6A5U - chains T and a of the 25 polymer chains in the assembly; structure by electron microscopy, 7.60 A resolution (low resolution: residue-level contacts below are approximate; hydrogen-bond / salt-bridge calls are withheld).

== Chain T ==
Molecule: 198-nt DNA strand
Sequence (198 nucleotides; each row starts with the number of its first residue; numbers below 1 keep their minus sign (DA-72 is residue -72)):
   -72 ATCAGAATCC CGGTGCCGAG GCCGCTCAAT TGGTCGTAGA CAGCTCTAGC ACCGCTTAAA
   -12 CGCACGTACG CGCTGTCCCC CGCGTTTTAA CCGCCAAGGG GATTACACCC AAGACACCAG
    48 GCACGAGACA GAAAAAAACA ACGAAAACGG CCACCACCCA AACACACCAA ACACAAGAGC
   108 TAATTGACTG ACGTAAGC
Disordered / not traced: 54-125

== Chain a ==
Protein: Histone H3.3
Source organism: Homo sapiens
Reference sequence: P84243 (H33_HUMAN); residues 0-135 here correspond to UniProt positions 1-136 (UniProt number = residue number + 1)
Chain sequence (139 residues; numbered -3 to 135; the number before each row is that of its first residue; numbers below 1 keep their minus sign (Gly-3 is residue -3)):
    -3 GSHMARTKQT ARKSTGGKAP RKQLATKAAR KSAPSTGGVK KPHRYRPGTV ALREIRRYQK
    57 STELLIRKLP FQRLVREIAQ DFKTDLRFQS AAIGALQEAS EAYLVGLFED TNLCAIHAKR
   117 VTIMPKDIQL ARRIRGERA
Disordered / not traced: -3 to 37, 135
Sequence notes: expression tag (-3 to -1)
Curated features (UniProtKB/Swiss-Prot):
  - site: Ser31 (Interaction with ZMYND11)
  - modified residue: Arg2 (Asymmetric dimethylarginine), Thr3 (Phosphothreonine), Lys4 (Allysine), Gln5 (5-glutamyl dopamine), Thr6 (Phosphothreonine), Arg8 (Citrulline), Lys9 (N6,N6,N6-trimethyllysine), Ser10 (ADP-ribosylserine), Thr11 (Phosphothreonine), Lys14 (N6-(2-hydroxyisobutyryl)lysine), Arg17 (Asymmetric dimethylarginine), Lys18 (N6-(2-hydroxyisobutyryl)lysine), Lys23 (N6-(2-hydroxyisobutyryl)lysine), Arg26 (Citrulline), Lys27 (N6,N6,N6-trimethyllysine), Ser28 (ADP-ribosylserine), Ser31 (Phosphoserine), Lys36 (N6,N6,N6-trimethyllysine), Lys37 (N6-methyllysine), Tyr41 (Phosphotyrosine) and 9 more in UniProt
  - lipidation: Lys18 (N6-decanoyllysine)

== How chain T and chain a interact ==
Contacting residue pairs - 16 pairs, chain T then chain a:
  DG-24(T) - Arg83(a)
  DG-24(T) - Phe84(a)
  DG-24(T) - Gln85(a)
  DC-23(T) - Arg72(a)
  DC-23(T) - Leu82(a)
  DC-23(T) - Arg83(a)
  DC-23(T) - Phe84(a)
  DA-14(T) - Arg63(a)
  DA-13(T) - Arg63(a)
  DG-7(T) - Arg40(a)
  DA-5(T) - Arg42(a)
  DC-4(T) - Thr118(a)
  DG-3(T) - Arg116(a)
  DG-3(T) - Val117(a)
  DG-3(T) - Thr118(a)
  DC-2(T) - Arg116(a)
Interface residues without a listed pair, chain T (10 interface residues in all): DC-8
Interface residues without a listed pair, chain a (12 interface residues in all): Met120

== In short ==
10 residues of chain T face 12 of chain a across their interface.
Here chain T is a 198-nt DNA strand and chain a is Histone H3.3 (Homo sapiens). Entry 6A5U (RNA polymerase II
elongation complex stalled at SHL(-1) of the nucleosome, with foreign DNA, tilt conformation) was determined
by electron microscopy together with 6A5L, 6A5O, 6A5P, 6A5R, 6A5T and 6INQ from the same study.
